PDB entry 6I84 | electron microscopy, 4.40 A resolution (low resolution: residue-level contacts below are approximate; hydrogen-bond / salt-bridge calls are withheld) | chains T and U of the 23 polymer chains in the assembly

Chain T:
Molecule: 169-nt DNA strand
Sequence (169 nucleotides; numbered 56 to 224; the number before each row is that of its first residue):
    56 ATCAGAATCC CGGTGCCGAG GCCGCTCAAT TGGTCGTAGA CAGCTCTAGC ACCGCTTAAA
   116 CGCACGTACG CGCTGTCCCC CGCGTTTTAA CCGCCAAGGG GATTACTCCC TAGTCTCCAG
   176 GCACGTGTCA GATATATACA TCGATATAGG AATAACAGGA TCCAGTGAG

Chain U:
Molecule: Histone H4
From: Xenopus laevis
UniProt: P62799 (H4_XENLA); residues 0-102 here correspond to UniProt positions 1-103 (UniProt number = residue number + 1)
Chain sequence (103 residues; row label = number of the first residue in the row; numbering starts at 0):
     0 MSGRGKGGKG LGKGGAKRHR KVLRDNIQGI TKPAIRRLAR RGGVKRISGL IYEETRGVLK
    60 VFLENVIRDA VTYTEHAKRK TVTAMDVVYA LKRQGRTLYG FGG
Not modelled in the structure: 0-24

Interface between chain T and chain U:
Contacting residue pairs (13; chain T residue first):
  DC134(T) with Arg45(U)
  DC135(T) with Arg45(U); Ile46(U); Ser47(U)
  DC136(T) with Arg39(U); Lys44(U); Arg45(U); Ile46(U)
  DG155(T) with Lys79(U); Thr80(U)
  DG156(T) with Arg78(U); Lys79(U); Thr80(U)
Other interface residues (no listed pair), chain T (7 interface residues in all): DG137, DA157
Other interface residues (no listed pair), chain U (10 interface residues in all): Arg35, Lys77

Overview:
The interface between chain T and chain U involves 7 residues on one side and 10 on the other.
Here chain T is a 169-nt DNA strand and chain U is Histone H4 (Xenopus laevis). Entry 6I84 (Structure of
transcribing RNA polymerase II-nucleosome complex) was determined by electron microscopy.
